Entry 6TD1 (X-ray diffraction, 1.20 A resolution); this record covers chain A.

Chain A:
Molecule: Carbapenem-hydrolyzing beta-lactamase KPC
Source organism: Klebsiella pneumoniae
Notes: EC 3.5.2.6
UniProtKB: Q9F663 (BLKPC_KLEPN); the author numbering skips numbers that UniProt does not, so the offset changes along the chain: 25-57 = UniProt 25-57; 59-252 = UniProt 58-251; 254-295 = UniProt 252-293
Sequence (290 residues; row label = number of the first residue in the row; note: 2 numbers in that range are skipped by the numbering (no residue carries them; nothing is unmodelled there)):
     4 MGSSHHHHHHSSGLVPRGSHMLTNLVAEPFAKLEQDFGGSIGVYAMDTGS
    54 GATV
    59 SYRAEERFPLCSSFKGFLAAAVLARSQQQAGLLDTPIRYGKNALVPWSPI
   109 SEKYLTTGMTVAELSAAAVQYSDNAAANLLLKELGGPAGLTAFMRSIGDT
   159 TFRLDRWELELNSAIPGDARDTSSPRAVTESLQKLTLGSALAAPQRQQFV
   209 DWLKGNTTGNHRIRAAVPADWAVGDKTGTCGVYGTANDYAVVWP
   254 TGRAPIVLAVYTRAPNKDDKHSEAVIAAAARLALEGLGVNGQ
Unresolved in the structure: 4-22, 295
Construct notes: initiating methionine (4); expression tag (5-24)
Disulfide bonds: Cys69-Cys238
Covalent attachments: compound KJK linked to Ser70
Residues lining bound ligands: KJK ((3R)-3-[2-[4-(2-azanylethylamino)cyclohexyl]ethanoylamino]-2-oxidanyl-3,4-dihydro-1,2-benzoxaborinine-8-carboxylic acid): Cys69, Lys73, Trp105, Ser130, Asn132, Leu167, Asn170, Thr216, Arg220, Lys234, Thr235, Gly236, Thr237, Cys238, Gly239
Reported in the primary citation:
  - binding site for KJK: Ser70, Trp105, Ser130, Asn132, Thr235, Thr237
  - catalytic residues: Ser70, Thr237
  - conformationally variable residues: Trp105
  - contacts within the chain: Ser70-Lys73
  - catalytic residues: Lys73 (proposed by the authors, not directly observed)

Overview:
Covalently linked compound KJK: at Ser70. From the paper: catalytic residues Ser70, Thr237 and Lys73; a
binding site for KJK at Ser70, Trp105 and Ser130 among others.
Chain A is Carbapenem-hydrolyzing beta-lactamase KPC (Klebsiella pneumoniae); the structure, Crystal structure
of VNRX-5133 (taniborbactam) bound to KPC-2, was determined by X-ray diffraction (same publication as 6TD0).
